3QIU - chains B and E of the 5 polymer chains in the assembly; structure by X-ray diffraction, 2.70 A resolution.

[Chain B]
Name: MHC class II H2-ia-beta chain
Organism: Mus musculus
UniProtKB: Q31163 (Q31163_MOUSE); residues 3-198 here correspond to UniProt positions 29-224 (UniProt number = residue number + 26)
Chain sequence (196 residues; numbered 3 to 198; the number before each row is that of its first residue):
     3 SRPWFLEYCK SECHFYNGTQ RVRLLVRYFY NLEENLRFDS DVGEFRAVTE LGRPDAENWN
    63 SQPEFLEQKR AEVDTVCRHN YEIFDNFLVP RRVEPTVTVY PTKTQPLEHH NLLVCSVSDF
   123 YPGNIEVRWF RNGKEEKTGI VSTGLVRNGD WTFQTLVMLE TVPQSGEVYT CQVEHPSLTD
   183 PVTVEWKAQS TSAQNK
Unresolved in the structure: 105-113, 134-135, 165-170, 187-198
Disulfides: Cys15-Cys79, Cys117-Cys173
Glycans and other covalent adducts: N-acetylglucosamine (NAG) linked to Asn19

[Chain E]
Name: MCC peptide
Organism: Manduca sexta
UniProtKB: P00039 (CYC_MANSE); residues 2-13 here correspond to UniProt positions 97-108 (UniProt number = residue number + 95)
Chain sequence (13 residues; row label = number of the first residue in the row):
     2 ADLIAYLKQA TKG
Differences from the reference sequence: expression tag (14)

[How chain B and chain E interact]
Residue-residue contacts (24; chain B residue first):
  Glu9(B) - Lys13(E)  salt bridge
  Cys11(B) - Gln10(E)
  Ser13(B) - Leu8(E)
  Val28(B) - Leu8(E)  hydrophobic
  Tyr30(B) - Gln10(E)  hydrogen bond
  Tyr30(B) - Lys13(E)
  Asp57(B) - Lys13(E)  salt bridge
  Trp61(B) - Ala11(E)  hydrophobic
  Trp61(B) - Thr12(E)  hydrogen bond (side chain-backbone)
  Trp61(B) - Lys13(E)
  Phe67(B) - Ala11(E)  hydrophobic
  Lys71(B) - Leu8(E)
  Glu74(B) - Leu8(E)
  Thr77(B) - Ala6(E)
  Val78(B) - Ala6(E)  hydrophobic
  Val78(B) - Tyr7(E)
  Val78(B) - Leu8(E)  hydrophobic
  His81(B) - Leu4(E)  hydrogen bond (side chain-backbone)
  His81(B) - Ala6(E)
  Asn82(B) - Ile5(E)
  Asn82(B) - Ala6(E)  hydrogen bond (side chain-backbone)
  Ile85(B) - Asp3(E)
  Ile85(B) - Leu4(E)
  Phe86(B) - Ile5(E)  hydrophobic
Other interface residues (no listed pair), chain B (18 interface residues in all): Leu26, Asn60
Other interface residues (no listed pair), chain E (11 interface residues in all): Gly14

[Summary]
Chain B and chain E form an interface of 18 and 11 residues respectively; the contacts include 4 hydrogen
bonds and 2 salt bridges. Polar contacts include Glu9(B)-Lys13(E), Asp57(B)-Lys13(E) and Tyr30(B)-Gln10(E).
N-acetylglucosamine is covalently linked to Asn19(B).
Here chain B is MHC class II H2-ia-beta chain (Mus musculus) and chain E is MCC peptide (Manduca sexta). Entry
3QIU (Crystal structure of the 226 TCR in complex with MCC/I-Ek) was determined by X-ray diffraction,
deposited together with 3QIW, 3QJF and 3QJH.
